6HIW - chains CO and CA of the 63 polymer chains in the assembly; structure by electron microscopy, 3.37 A resolution.

[Chain CO]
Name: uS15m
Source organism: Trypanosoma brucei brucei
Reference sequence: Q4GZ99 (Q4GZ99_TRYB2); numbering as in UniProt (aligned over 1-429)
Amino-acid sequence (429 residues; row label = number of the first residue in the row):
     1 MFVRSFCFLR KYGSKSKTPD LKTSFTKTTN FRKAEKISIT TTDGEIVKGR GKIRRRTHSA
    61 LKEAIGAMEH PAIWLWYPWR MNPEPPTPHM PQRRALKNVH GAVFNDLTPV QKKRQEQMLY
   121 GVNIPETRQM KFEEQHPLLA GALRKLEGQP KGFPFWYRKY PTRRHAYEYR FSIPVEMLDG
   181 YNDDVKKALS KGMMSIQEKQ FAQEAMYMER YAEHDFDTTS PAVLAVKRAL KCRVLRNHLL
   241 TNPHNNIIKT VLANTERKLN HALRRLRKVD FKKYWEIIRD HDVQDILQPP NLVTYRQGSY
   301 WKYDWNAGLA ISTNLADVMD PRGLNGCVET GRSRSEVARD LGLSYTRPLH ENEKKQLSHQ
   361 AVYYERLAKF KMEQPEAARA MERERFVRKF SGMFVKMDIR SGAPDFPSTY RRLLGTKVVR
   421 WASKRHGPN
Disordered / not traced: 1-68

[Chain CA]
Molecule: 9S rRNA
Source organism: Trypanosoma brucei brucei
Sequence (621 nucleotides; row label = number of the first residue in the row):
     1 UAAAUUAUGG UCAAUUGUUA GUAUUCAUAU UAAUUUUUUU AAAUGUUUUA UCAUUUUAUA
    61 AAGGUUUAUU UUUGAAAGAU UUUUUGUAUA AAAUUUUAGG AAUAGUUAAU AAUAAUUUAU
   121 AAUUUUGAUU AGAUUGUUUU GUUAAUGCUA UUAGAUGGGU GUGGAAAAAU AAAAAAAAUA
   181 AUUAAUAUAU AUCAAUAAUA AAUUAAAUUA AUCUAUUAGU CAGAAAUGGA UGCCAGCCGU
   241 UGCGGUAAUU UCUAUGCUUU UAAAUAUUAU ACAAUUAUCA UAUUAAAUUG UUAAGUGUUG
   301 AUUUAACCAA UAAAAAUAUA AAUAAUUUUU AUUUGUUUUU AAACACCAUU AGGUAUAUGC
   361 AAAUAUAAAA UUAUAGUAAU UAUAAAUUAU AUUAUAUUAU AUUUAUUCAU AUAAUUAAUA
   421 GGAUAAUAUU UGUAGUUUUU GAUACCAUGA UAAGGAUUAU AAAUUGAAAG UGUUAAUAUC
   481 AUAAUCAAAA UUUAUUAUUU AUAUUAAAUA UGUAUGUGUA GAUAAAAUAA GAAAUUAAAA
   541 AGGUAUUGUU GCCCACCAAU UUUUAUAAUA AAAAUAACGU GCAGUAAUUA AUAUAUUUAU
   601 AAAAAUAUAU UUUUUUUUUU U
Sequence notes: conflict U298 (C2839 in 343546), U473 (G3014 in 343546); insertion (614-621)
Bound ions: Mg2+ site 1 near A27 (its only coordinating residue here); Mg2+ site 2: A60, A61, A155; Mg2+ site 3 near U65 (its only coordinating residue here); Mg2+ site 4 near A68 (its only coordinating residue here); Mg2+ site 5 near A76 (its only coordinating residue here); Mg2+ site 6: A224, A225; Mg2+ site 7 near U231 (its only coordinating residue here); Mg2+ site 8: U281, A367; Mg2+ site 9 near U339 (its only coordinating residue here); Mg2+ site 10 near A385 (its only coordinating residue here); Mg2+ site 11: A386, U387; Mg2+ site 12 near A541 (its only coordinating residue here); 5 more Mg2+ sites not listed
Ligand contacts:
  - spermidine (SPD), molecule 1: A27, U28, G239, A266, U267, U268
  - spermidine (SPD), molecule 2: A218, U259, U261, A262, A263, A264
  - spermidine (SPD), molecule 3: U398, A399, U457, U458, A459
  - spermidine (SPD), molecule 4: A452, A453, G454, G466, A467, A468, A469, G470
  - spermine (SPM): U66, U67, U95, U96, U97, U125, U126, G127, A128, U129

[Chain CO / chain CA interface]
Pairs across the interface (152):
  Trp-74(CO) / C360(CA)  hydrogen bond to the phosphate
  Trp-79(CO) / U597(CA)  hydrogen bond to the phosphate
  Arg-80(CO) / U596(CA)  phosphate contact
  Arg-80(CO) / U597(CA)  salt bridge to the phosphate
  Met-81(CO) / A595(CA)  sugar contact
  Met-81(CO) / U596(CA)  hydrogen bond to the phosphate
  Asn-82(CO) / U336(CA)  base contact
  Asn-82(CO) / A361(CA)  sugar contact
  Pro-85(CO) / G359(CA)  base contact
  Pro-85(CO) / C360(CA)  sugar contact
  Pro-86(CO) / C360(CA)  sugar contact
  His-89(CO) / G359(CA)  stacking on the base
  Met-90(CO) / G359(CA)  base contact
  Met-90(CO) / C360(CA)  phosphate contact
  Pro-91(CO) / G359(CA)  sugar contact
  Gln-92(CO) / U358(CA)  hydrogen bond to the sugar
  Gln-92(CO) / G359(CA)  sugar contact
  Arg-93(CO) / U358(CA)  hydrogen bond to the base
  Arg-94(CO) / U333(CA)  salt bridge to the phosphate
  Arg-94(CO) / G359(CA)  salt bridge to the phosphate
  Arg-94(CO) / C360(CA)  salt bridge to the phosphate
  Lys-97(CO) / A331(CA)  sugar contact
  Lys-97(CO) / U332(CA)  salt bridge to the phosphate
  Asn-98(CO) / A331(CA)  sugar contact
  Val-99(CO) / U328(CA)  hydrogen bond to the sugar
  Gly-101(CO) / A331(CA)  sugar contact
  Gln-197(CO) / A320(CA)  base contact
  Gln-197(CO) / A321(CA)  sugar contact
  Arg-228(CO) / A325(CA)  base contact
  Lys-231(CO) / A286(CA)  base contact
  Lys-231(CO) / A322(CA)  phosphate contact
  Lys-231(CO) / U323(CA)  salt bridge to the phosphate
  His-238(CO) / A287(CA)  base contact
  His-238(CO) / U288(CA)  base contact
  Asn-242(CO) / U288(CA)  sugar contact
  His-244(CO) / U358(CA)  phosphate contact
  Asn-245(CO) / A287(CA)  sugar contact
  Asn-245(CO) / U288(CA)  hydrogen bond to the sugar
  Asn-246(CO) / U333(CA)  sugar contact
  Ile-247(CO) / A286(CA)  sugar contact
  Ile-247(CO) / A287(CA)  sugar contact
  Ile-248(CO) / A287(CA)  base contact
  Lys-249(CO) / U332(CA)  phosphate contact
  Lys-249(CO) / U333(CA)  salt bridge to the phosphate
  Thr-250(CO) / A285(CA)  base contact
  Val-251(CO) / A285(CA)  base contact
  Ala-253(CO) / U328(CA)  base contact
  Asn-254(CO) / U284(CA)  base contact
  Asn-254(CO) / A285(CA)  hydrogen bond to the base
  Arg-257(CO) / U284(CA)  base contact
  Arg-257(CO) / U328(CA)  salt bridge to the phosphate
  Lys-258(CO) / A324(CA)  salt bridge to the phosphate
  Lys-258(CO) / A325(CA)  base contact
  His-261(CO) / U326(CA)  base contact
  His-261(CO) / U327(CA)  salt bridge to the phosphate
  Asn-291(CO) / U330(CA)  base contact
  Val-293(CO) / U126(CA)  phosphate contact
  Val-293(CO) / U330(CA)  base contact
  Thr-294(CO) / U126(CA)  hydrogen bond to the base
  Arg-296(CO) / U123(CA)  salt bridge to the phosphate
  Arg-296(CO) / U124(CA)  salt bridge to the phosphate
  Gln-297(CO) / U126(CA)  hydrogen bond to the sugar
  Ser-299(CO) / U126(CA)  base contact
  Ser-299(CO) / U327(CA)  hydrogen bond to the base
  Lys-302(CO) / U327(CA)  base contact
  Tyr-303(CO) / U327(CA)  hydrogen bond to the base
  Asn-306(CO) / U327(CA)  base contact
  Asn-352(CO) / A119(CA)  sugar contact
  Asn-352(CO) / U120(CA)  base contact
  Lys-355(CO) / U118(CA)  phosphate contact
  Lys-355(CO) / A119(CA)  salt bridge to the phosphate
  Gln-356(CO) / U118(CA)  sugar contact
  Gln-356(CO) / A119(CA)  hydrogen bond to the sugar
  His-359(CO) / U117(CA)  hydrogen bond to the sugar
  His-359(CO) / U118(CA)  sugar contact
  Gln-360(CO) / A109(CA)  hydrogen bond to the sugar
  Gln-360(CO) / U110(CA)  sugar contact
  Tyr-363(CO) / A111(CA)  hydrogen bond to the phosphate
  Tyr-363(CO) / A112(CA)  hydrogen bond to the phosphate
  Tyr-363(CO) / U113(CA)  base contact
  Tyr-364(CO) / A111(CA)  phosphate contact
  Tyr-364(CO) / A112(CA)  hydrogen bond to the phosphate
  Arg-385(CO) / U113(CA)  phosphate contact
  Arg-385(CO) / A114(CA)  salt bridge to the phosphate
  Arg-388(CO) / A114(CA)  salt bridge to the phosphate
  Lys-389(CO) / A112(CA)  sugar contact
  Phe-390(CO) / G161(CA)  base contact
  Met-393(CO) / G157(CA)  base contact
  Met-393(CO) / G158(CA)  hydrogen bond to the sugar
  Phe-394(CO) / G157(CA)  sugar contact
  Phe-394(CO) / G158(CA)  phosphate contact
  Val-395(CO) / G161(CA)  base contact
  Lys-396(CO) / G161(CA)  sugar contact
  Lys-396(CO) / G163(CA)  hydrogen bond to the base
  Lys-396(CO) / A166(CA)  salt bridge to the phosphate
  Met-397(CO) / U89(CA)  base contact
  Asp-398(CO) / A166(CA)  phosphate contact
  Ile-399(CO) / U70(CA)  base contact
  Ile-399(CO) / U71(CA)  base contact
  Arg-400(CO) / G157(CA)  hydrogen bond to the phosphate
  Arg-400(CO) / G158(CA)  salt bridge to the phosphate
  Arg-400(CO) / A167(CA)  salt bridge to the phosphate
  Pro-404(CO) / A90(CA)  phosphate contact
  Pro-404(CO) / A91(CA)  phosphate contact
  Ser-408(CO) / A68(CA)  sugar contact
  Thr-409(CO) / A68(CA)  hydrogen bond to the sugar
  Thr-409(CO) / U69(CA)  phosphate contact
  Tyr-410(CO) / U69(CA)  base contact
  Tyr-410(CO) / U70(CA)  hydrogen bond to the base
  Arg-411(CO) / U65(CA)  phosphate contact
  Arg-411(CO) / U66(CA)  salt bridge to the phosphate
  Arg-411(CO) / U67(CA)  hydrogen bond to the sugar
  Arg-411(CO) / A68(CA)  hydrogen bond to the sugar
  Arg-412(CO) / U65(CA)  hydrogen bond to the base
  Arg-412(CO) / U69(CA)  hydrogen bond to the base
  Arg-412(CO) / U156(CA)  base contact
  Leu-413(CO) / U156(CA)  sugar contact
  Leu-413(CO) / G157(CA)  sugar contact
  Lys-417(CO) / G63(CA)  base contact
  Lys-417(CO) / U156(CA)  hydrogen bond to the sugar
  Lys-417(CO) / G157(CA)  salt bridge to the phosphate
  Arg-420(CO) / G105(CA)  hydrogen bond to the sugar
  Arg-420(CO) / U106(CA)  salt bridge to the phosphate
  Trp-421(CO) / G105(CA)  phosphate contact
  Trp-421(CO) / U106(CA)  hydrogen bond to the phosphate
  Ala-422(CO) / A104(CA)  sugar contact
  Ala-422(CO) / G105(CA)  hydrogen bond to the phosphate
  Ala-422(CO) / U130(CA)  phosphate contact
  Ser-423(CO) / A104(CA)  sugar contact
  Ser-423(CO) / G105(CA)  phosphate contact
  Ser-423(CO) / U129(CA)  sugar contact
  Ser-423(CO) / U130(CA)  phosphate contact
  Lys-424(CO) / U66(CA)  salt bridge to the phosphate
  Lys-424(CO) / U129(CA)  phosphate contact
  Lys-424(CO) / U130(CA)  salt bridge to the phosphate
  Arg-425(CO) / U67(CA)  base contact
  Arg-425(CO) / U123(CA)  hydrogen bond to the phosphate
  Arg-425(CO) / U124(CA)  salt bridge to the phosphate
  Arg-425(CO) / A128(CA)  hydrogen bond to the phosphate
  Arg-425(CO) / U129(CA)  salt bridge to the phosphate
  His-426(CO) / A104(CA)  phosphate contact
  His-426(CO) / G105(CA)  salt bridge to the phosphate
  His-426(CO) / U106(CA)  sugar contact
  His-426(CO) / U107(CA)  phosphate contact
  His-426(CO) / A122(CA)  hydrogen bond to the sugar
  His-426(CO) / U123(CA)  sugar contact
  Gly-427(CO) / A122(CA)  sugar contact
  Gly-427(CO) / U123(CA)  sugar contact
  Pro-428(CO) / U67(CA)  base contact
  Pro-428(CO) / U123(CA)  sugar contact
  Asn-429(CO) / U67(CA)  base contact
  Asn-429(CO) / A92(CA)  hydrogen bond to the phosphate
Also at the interface, not in a pair above, chain CO (95 interface residues in all): Pro-83, Glu-84, Phe-201, Leu-224, Lys-227, Leu-235, Pro-243, Leu-292, His-350, Gly-392, Gly-402, Phe-406, Thr-416, Val-418
Also at the interface, not in a pair above, chain CA (69 interface residues in all): U125, U329, U334

[Overview]
95 residues of chain CO face 69 of chain CA across their interface, with 35 hydrogen bonds, 26 salt bridges
and 1 aromatic stacking contact. Among the polar pairs are Arg-93(CO)/U358(CA), Asn-254(CO)/A285(CA) and
Thr-294(CO)/U126(CA). Chain CA binds 4 copies of spermidine and spermine.
Here chain CO is uS15m and chain CA is 9S rRNA, both from Trypanosoma brucei brucei. Entry 6HIW (Cryo-EM
structure of the Trypanosoma brucei mitochondrial ribosome - This entry contains the complete small
mitoribosomal ...) was determined by electron microscopy (same publication as 6HIV, 6HIX, 6HIY and 6HIZ).
